PDB entry 9ERK | electron microscopy, 2.80 A resolution | chains A and C of the 6 polymer chains in the assembly

# Chain A
Protein: Na(+)-translocating ferredoxin:NAD(+) oxidoreductase complex subunit A
Source organism: Acetobacterium woodii DSM 1030
Notes: EC 7.2.1.2
Reference sequence: H6LC28 (RNFA_ACEWD); residues 1-191 here = UniProt positions 1-191
Chain sequence (191 residues; numbered 1 to 191; the number before each row is that of its first residue):
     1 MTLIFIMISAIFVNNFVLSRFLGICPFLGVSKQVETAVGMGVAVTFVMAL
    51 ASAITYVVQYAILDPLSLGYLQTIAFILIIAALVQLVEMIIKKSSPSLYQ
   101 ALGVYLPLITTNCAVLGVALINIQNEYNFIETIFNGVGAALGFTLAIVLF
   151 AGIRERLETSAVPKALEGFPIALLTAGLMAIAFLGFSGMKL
Metal / ion sites: Na+ site 1: L18, A180; Na+ site 2 near L18 (its only coordinating residue here); 2Fe-2S cluster Fe: C25, C113 (shared with 2 residues of chain E)
Residues lining bound ligands: 2Fe-2S cluster (FES): L22, I24, C25, P26, T111, N112, C113
From the paper describing this entry:
  - mutagenesis - Y105A: decreased growth
  - mutagenesis - T110G: abolished growth
  - mutagenesis - T111G: unchanged growth
  - mutagenesis - Y105A: decreased catalytic activity
  - mutagenesis - Y105A, T111G: abolished growth in response to under 2 mM NaCl

# Chain C
Protein: Na(+)-translocating ferredoxin:NAD(+) oxidoreductase complex subunit C
Source organism: Acetobacterium woodii DSM 1030
Notes: EC 7.2.1.2
Reference sequence: H6LC32 (RNFC_ACEWD); residue numbers follow UniProt; this construct covers 1-443
Chain sequence (443 residues; each row starts with the number of its first residue):
     1 MNVKHGTFKGGIHPPYRKESTAEVPLGFGKKPEMVIIPMSLHIGAPCTPI
    51 VKKGDTVFLGQRVGEPNGFVSVPVHASVSGKVIAVEERPHASGDRVMSVV
   101 IESDGLDTIDPSIKPYGTLEDMDADAIKKMVLNAGIVGLGGATFPTHVKL
   151 AIPPDKKVDCVVLNGAECEPYLTADHHLMTSQAEKVVMGLKLAMKSVGVE
   201 KGFIGVEDNKTDAIEALVKAIGNDSRLEVYSLHTKYPQGAEKQLIAAITG
   251 REVPSGALPADAGVVVMNVGTAAQIAESMITGLPLYKRYLTCTGDAIKNP
   301 QTIEIRIGVPFQSVIDQCGGFSSEPGKVISGGPMMGVTQFVTDIPVMKGT
   351 SGILCLTKESAKIATPSNCIHCGKCVGVCPIHLQPLNIAEYSQRNMWDKC
   401 ESNNAMDCIECGSCSYICPAKRTLVSSIRVAKREIIAQRRKGN
Metal / ion sites: 4Fe-4S cluster Fe site 1: C369, C372, C375, C418; 4Fe-4S cluster Fe site 2: C379, C408, C411, C414
Residues lining bound ligands:
  - FMN (flavin mononucleotide): G138, L139, G140, K149, N164, A166, E167, C168, Y236, G239, A240, E241, V266, M267, N268, T271, M335, I409, C411
  - 4Fe-4S cluster (SF4), molecule 1: C369, I370, H371, C372, G373, K374, C375, L386, C418, P419, A420, R422, L424
  - 4Fe-4S cluster (SF4), molecule 2: C379, P380, I381, P385, C408, I409, E410, C411, G412, S413, C414, V425, I428

# How chain A and chain C interact
Pairs across the interface (5; chain A residue first):
  R156(A) with H371(C)
  T159(A) with E390(C); Y391(C); R394(C)
  S160(A) with R394(C)
Also at the interface, not in a pair above, chain A (4 interface residues in all): E158

# In short
Chain A and chain C each contribute 4 residues to their interface. Bound to chain A: 2Fe-2S cluster. Bound to
chain C: 4Fe-4S cluster and flavin mononucleotide. The paper reports that Y105A and T111G of chain A abolish
growth in response to under 2 mM NaCl; Y105A of chain A reduces growth.
Here chain A is Na(+)-translocating ferredoxin:NAD(+) oxidoreductase complex subunit A and chain C is
Na(+)-translocating ferredoxin:NAD(+) oxidoreductase complex subunit C, both from Acetobacterium woodii DSM
1030. Entry 9ERK (Cryo-EM structure of sodium pumping Rnf complex from Acetobacterium woodii reduced with low
potential ferredoxin (consensus ...) was determined by electron microscopy together with 9ERI, 9ERJ and 9ERL
from the same study.
